Entry 8UPL (electron microscopy, 5.40 A resolution (low resolution: residue-level contacts below are approximate; hydrogen-bond / salt-bridge calls are withheld)); this record covers chains C2 and E2 of the 204 polymer chains in the assembly.

[Chain C2]
Protein: Flagellar motor switch protein FliM
Organism: Salmonella enterica subsp. enterica serovar Typhimurium
UniProtKB: P26418 (FLIM_SALTY); numbering as in UniProt (aligned over 1-334)
Sequence (334 residues; row label = number of the first residue in the row):
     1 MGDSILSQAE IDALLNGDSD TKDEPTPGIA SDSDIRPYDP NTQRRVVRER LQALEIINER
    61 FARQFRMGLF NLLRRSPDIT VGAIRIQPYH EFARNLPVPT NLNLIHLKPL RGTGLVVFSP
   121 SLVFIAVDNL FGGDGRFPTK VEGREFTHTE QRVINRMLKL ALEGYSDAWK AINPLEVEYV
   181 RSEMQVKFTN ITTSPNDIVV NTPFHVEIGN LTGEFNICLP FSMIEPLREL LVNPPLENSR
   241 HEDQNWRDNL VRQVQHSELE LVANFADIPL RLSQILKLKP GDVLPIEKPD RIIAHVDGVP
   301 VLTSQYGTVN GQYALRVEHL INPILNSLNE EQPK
Not modelled in the structure: 1-35, 323-334
UniProt features mapped onto this chain:
  - mutagenesis: Asn155 (N155E: Altered motor bias with clockwise rotation, partially suppresses a yhjH disruption), Leu160 (L160D: Altered motor bias with clockwise rotation, partially suppresses a yhjH disruption)

[Chain E2]
Protein: Flagellar motor switch protein FliN
Organism: Salmonella enterica subsp. enterica serovar Typhimurium
UniProtKB: P26419 (FLIN_SALTY); residue numbers follow UniProt; this construct covers 1-137
Sequence (137 residues; row label = number of the first residue in the row):
     1 MSDMNNPSDE NTGALDDLWA DALNEQKATT TKSAADAVFQ QLGGGDVSGA MQDIDLIMDI
    61 PVKLTVELGR TRMTIKELLR LTQGSVVALD GLAGEPLDIL INGYLIAQGE VVVVADKYGV
   121 RITDIITPSE RMRRLSR
Not modelled in the structure: 1-55, 135-137

[How chain C2 and chain E2 interact]
Contacting residue pairs - 11 pairs, chain C2 then chain E2:
  Arg36(C2) with Val112(E2); Val113(E2); Val114(E2)
  Tyr38(C2) with Val111(E2); Val113(E2); Tyr118(E2)
  Arg44(C2) with Val113(E2)
  Arg48(C2) with Asp116(E2)
  Ile275(C2) with Leu56(E2); Ile57(E2)
  Leu276(C2) with Ile57(E2)
Other interface residues (no listed pair), chain C2 (8 interface residues in all): Pro37, Leu272
Other interface residues (no listed pair), chain E2 (9 interface residues in all): Ala115

[Overview]
The interface between chain C2 and chain E2 involves 8 residues on one side and 9 on the other. From UniProt:
2 mutagenesis sites on chain C2.
Here chain C2 is Flagellar motor switch protein FliM and chain E2 is Flagellar motor switch protein FliN, both
from Salmonella enterica subsp. enterica serovar Typhimurium. Entry 8UPL (Cryo-EM structure of a Clockwise
locked form of the Salmonella enterica Typhimurium flagellar C-ring, with C34 ...) was determined by electron
microscopy (same publication as 8UCS, 8UMD, 8UMX and 8UOX).
